3B9A - chain A; structure by X-ray diffraction, 1.80 A resolution.

[Chain A]
Protein: Chitinase A
Source organism: Vibrio harveyi
Notes: EC 3.2.1.14; fragment: Residues UNP 22-597
UniProt: Q9AMP1 (Q9AMP1_VIBHA); numbering as in UniProt (aligned over 22-597)
Chain sequence (584 residues; row label = number of the first residue in the row):
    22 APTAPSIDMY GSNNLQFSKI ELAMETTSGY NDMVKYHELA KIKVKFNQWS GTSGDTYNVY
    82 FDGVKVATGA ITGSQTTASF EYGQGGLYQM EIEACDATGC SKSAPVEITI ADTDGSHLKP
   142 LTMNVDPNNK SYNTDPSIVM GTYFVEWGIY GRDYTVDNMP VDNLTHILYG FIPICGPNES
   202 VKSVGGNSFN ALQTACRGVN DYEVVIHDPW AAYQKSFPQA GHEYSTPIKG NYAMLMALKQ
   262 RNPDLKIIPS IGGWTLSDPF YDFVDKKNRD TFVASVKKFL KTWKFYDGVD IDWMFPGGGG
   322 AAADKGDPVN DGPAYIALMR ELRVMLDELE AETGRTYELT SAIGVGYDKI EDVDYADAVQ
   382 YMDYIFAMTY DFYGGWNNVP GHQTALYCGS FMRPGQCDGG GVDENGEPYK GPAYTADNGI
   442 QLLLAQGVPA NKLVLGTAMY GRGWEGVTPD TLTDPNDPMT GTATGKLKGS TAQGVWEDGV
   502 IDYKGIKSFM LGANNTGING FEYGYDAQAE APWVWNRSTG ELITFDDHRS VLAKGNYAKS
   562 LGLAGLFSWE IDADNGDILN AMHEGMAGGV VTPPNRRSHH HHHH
Not modelled in the structure: 589-605
Construct notes: engineered mutation M315 (Glu in Q9AMP1); expression tag (598-605)
Disulfides: C116-C121, C196-C217, C409-C418

[Summary]
Chain A is Chitinase A (Vibrio harveyi); the structure, Crystal structure of Vibrio harveyi chitinase A
complexed with hexasaccharide, was determined by X-ray diffraction (same publication as 3B8S, 3B9D and 3B9E).
